Entry 7THT (electron microscopy, 3.42 A resolution); this record covers chains S and a of the 9 polymer chains in the assembly.

Chain S:
Protein: Spike glycoprotein
Organism: Severe acute respiratory syndrome coronavirus 2
UniProtKB: P0DTC2 (SPIKE_SARS2); residues 27-1147 here = UniProt positions 27-1147
Amino-acid sequence (1121 residues; each row starts with the number of its first residue):
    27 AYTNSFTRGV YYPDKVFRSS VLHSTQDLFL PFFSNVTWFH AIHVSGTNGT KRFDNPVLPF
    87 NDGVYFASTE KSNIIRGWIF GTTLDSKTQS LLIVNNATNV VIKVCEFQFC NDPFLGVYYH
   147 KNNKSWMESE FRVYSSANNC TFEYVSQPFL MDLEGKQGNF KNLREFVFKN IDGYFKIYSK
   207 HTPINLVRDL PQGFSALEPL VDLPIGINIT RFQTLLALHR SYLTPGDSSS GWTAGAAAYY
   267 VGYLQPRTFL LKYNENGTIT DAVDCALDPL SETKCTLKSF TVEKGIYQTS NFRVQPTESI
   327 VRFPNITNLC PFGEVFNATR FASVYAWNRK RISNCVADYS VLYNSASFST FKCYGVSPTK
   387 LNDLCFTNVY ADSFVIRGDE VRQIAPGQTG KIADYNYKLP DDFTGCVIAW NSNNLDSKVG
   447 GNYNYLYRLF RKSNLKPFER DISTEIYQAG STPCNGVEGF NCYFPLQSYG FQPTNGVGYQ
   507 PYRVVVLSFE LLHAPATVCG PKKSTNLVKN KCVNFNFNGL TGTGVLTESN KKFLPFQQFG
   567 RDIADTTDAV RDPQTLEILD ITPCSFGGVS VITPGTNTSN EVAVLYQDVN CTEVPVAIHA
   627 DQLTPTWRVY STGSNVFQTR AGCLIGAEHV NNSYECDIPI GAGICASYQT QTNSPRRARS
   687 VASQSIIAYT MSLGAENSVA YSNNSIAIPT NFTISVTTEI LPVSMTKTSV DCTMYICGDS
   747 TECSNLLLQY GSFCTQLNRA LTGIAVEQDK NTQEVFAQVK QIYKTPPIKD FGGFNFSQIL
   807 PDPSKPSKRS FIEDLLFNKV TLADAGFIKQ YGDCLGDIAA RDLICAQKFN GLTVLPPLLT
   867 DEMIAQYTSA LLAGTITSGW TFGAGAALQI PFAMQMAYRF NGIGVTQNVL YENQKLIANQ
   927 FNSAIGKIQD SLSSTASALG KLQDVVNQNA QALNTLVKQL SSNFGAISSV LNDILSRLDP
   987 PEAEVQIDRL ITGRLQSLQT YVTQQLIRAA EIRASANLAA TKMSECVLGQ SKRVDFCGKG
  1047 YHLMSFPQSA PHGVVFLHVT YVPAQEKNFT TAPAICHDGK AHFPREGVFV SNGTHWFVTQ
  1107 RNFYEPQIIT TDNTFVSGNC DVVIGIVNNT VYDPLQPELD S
Unresolved in the structure: 70-81, 114-115, 144-165, 173-185, 243-262, 621-640, 677-689, 812, 828-854
Disulfides: Cys291-Cys301, Cys538-Cys590, Cys617-Cys649, Cys662-Cys671, Cys738-Cys760, Cys743-Cys749, Cys1032-Cys1043, Cys1082-Cys1126
Covalently attached groups: N-acetylglucosamine (NAG) linked to Asn61, Asn122, Asn234, Asn282, Asn331, Asn343, Asn603, Asn616, Asn657, Asn709, Asn717, Asn801, Asn1074, Asn1098, Asn1134
Differences from the reference sequence: conflict Glu607 (Gln in P0DTC2), Pro986 (Lys in P0DTC2), Pro987 (Val in P0DTC2)
Curated features (UniProtKB/Swiss-Prot):
  - region: Asn280 to Cys301 (Putative superantigen), Arg403 to Asp405 (Integrin-binding motif), Asn448 to Phe456 (Immunodominant HLA epitope recognized by the CD8+), Pro681 to Ala684 (Putative superantigen), Ser816 to Tyr837 (Fusion peptide 1), Lys835 to Phe855 (Fusion peptide 2)
  - site (Cleavage): Arg685, Ser686, Arg815, Ser816
  - glycosylation: Asn61 (N-linked (GlcNAc...) (hybrid) asparagine), Asn74 (N-linked (GlcNAc...) (complex) asparagine), Asn122 (N-linked (GlcNAc...) (hybrid) asparagine), Asn149 (N-linked (GlcNAc...) (complex) asparagine), Asn165 (N-linked (GlcNAc...) (complex) asparagine), Asn234 (N-linked (GlcNAc...) (high mannose) asparagine), Asn282 (N-linked (GlcNAc...) (complex) asparagine), Thr323 (O-linked (GalNAc) threonine), Ser325 (O-linked (HexNAc...) serine), Asn331 (N-linked (GlcNAc...) (complex) asparagine), Asn343 (N-linked (GlcNAc...) (complex) asparagine), Asn603 (N-linked (GlcNAc...) (hybrid) asparagine), Asn616 (N-linked (GlcNAc...) (complex) asparagine), Asn657 (N-linked (GlcNAc...) (complex) asparagine), Thr676 (O-linked (GlcNAc...) threonine), Thr678 (O-linked (GlcNAc...) threonine), Asn709 (N-linked (GlcNAc...) (high mannose) asparagine), Asn717 (N-linked (GlcNAc...) (hybrid) asparagine), Asn801 (N-linked (GlcNAc...) (hybrid) asparagine), Asn1074 (N-linked (GlcNAc...) (hybrid) asparagine) and 2 more in UniProt
  - natural variant: Gln52 (Q52H: In strain: Omicron/EG.5.1), Ala67 (A67V: In strain: Eta/B.1.525, Omicron/BA.1), His69 to Val70 (deletion: In strain: Alpha/B.1.1.7, Eta/B.1.525 and 5 more), Gly75 (G75V: In strain: Lambda/C.37), Thr76 (T76I: In strain: Lambda/C.37), Asp80 (D80A: In strain: Beta/B.1.351), Val83 (V83A: In strain: Omicron/XBB.1.5, Omicron/EG.5.1), Thr95 (T95I: In strain: Iota/B.1.526, Mu/B.1.621 and 2 more), Arg102 (R102I: In strain: A23.1), Asp138 (D138Y: In strain: Gamma/P.1), Gly142 to Tyr145 (sequence variant, change not given here; In strain: Omicron/BA.1), Gly142 (G142D: In strain: Kappa/B.1.617.1, Omicron/BA.2 and 7 more), 74 further natural variant entries in UniProt
  - mutagenesis: His69 to Val70 (Increased incorporation of cleaved spike into virions), Asn121 (N121Q: Partial loss of biliverdin affinity), Arg190 (R190K: Partial loss of biliverdin affinity), Asn234 (N234Q: Increased resistance to neutralizing antibodies), Asn331 (N331Q: Reduced viral infectivity), Asn343 (N343Q: Reduced viral infectivity), Leu452 (L452R: Increased resistance to neutralizing antibodies. Decreases HLA binding to NF9 epitope. Increased binding affinity to human ACE2), Tyr453 (Y453F: Decreased HLA binding to NF9 epitope. Increased binding affinity to human ACE2), Ala475 (A475V: Increased resistance to neutralizing antibodies), Val483 (V483A: Increased resistance to neutralizing antibodies), Glu484 (E484D: Increased replication in human TMEM106B overexpressing cells), Phe490 (F490L: Increased resistance to neutralizing antibodies and human covalescent sera neutralization), 14 further mutagenesis entries in UniProt
What the authors report for this chain:
  - mutagenesis - L452R: decreased binding to DH1042
  - mutagenesis - L452R: unchanged binding to DH1041

Chain a:
Protein: DH1042 heavy chain
Organism: Homo sapiens
Amino-acid sequence (122 residues; row label = number of the first residue in the row; a row labelled like 82A-82C holds insertion residues (82A, then the next letters in order)):
     1 QVQLVQSGAE VKKPGSSVKV SCKASGGTFS SYAISWVRQA PGQGLEWMGR II
   52A P
    53 MFGIANYAQK FQGRVTITAD KSTSTAYLEL
82A-82C SSL
    83 RSEDTAVYYC ARYMVTRD
100A-100F QYYYDM
   101 DVWGQGTTVT VS

Chain S / chain a interface:
Pairs across the interface (39; chain S residue first):
  Tyr351(S) - Phe54(a)  hydrophobic
  Val445(S) - Gln1(a)  hydrogen bond (backbone-side chain)
  Tyr449(S) - Ser30(a)
  Tyr449(S) - Ser31(a)
  Tyr449(S) - Met96(a)  hydrophobic
  Tyr449(S) - Thr98(a)
  Tyr449(S) - Arg99(a)
  Asn450(S) - Ser30(a)  hydrogen bond
  Asn450(S) - Met53(a)
  Leu452(S) - Ser31(a)
  Leu452(S) - Thr98(a)
  Phe456(S) - Gln100A(a)
  Thr470(S) - Phe54(a)
  Thr470(S) - Ile56(a)
  Ile472(S) - Arg50(a)
  Gly482(S) - Arg50(a)  hydrogen bond (backbone-side chain)
  Gly482(S) - Asn58(a)  hydrogen bond (backbone-side chain)
  Val483(S) - Arg50(a)
  Val483(S) - Asn58(a)
  Val483(S) - Tyr100D(a)
  Glu484(S) - Arg50(a)  salt bridge
  Glu484(S) - Tyr95(a)  hydrogen bond
  Glu484(S) - Val97(a)
  Glu484(S) - Tyr100C(a)
  Glu484(S) - Tyr100D(a)  hydrogen bond (backbone-side chain)
  Gly485(S) - Tyr100C(a)
  Cys488(S) - Tyr100C(a)  hydrogen bond (backbone-side chain)
  Tyr489(S) - Gln100A(a)
  Tyr489(S) - Tyr100C(a)
  Phe490(S) - Phe54(a)  hydrophobic
  Phe490(S) - Val97(a)
  Phe490(S) - Thr98(a)
  Phe490(S) - Tyr100C(a)
  Leu492(S) - Thr98(a)  hydrogen bond (backbone-side chain)
  Gln493(S) - Thr98(a)
  Gln493(S) - Arg99(a)
  Gln493(S) - Asp100(a)
  Gln493(S) - Gln100A(a)  hydrogen bond
  Ser494(S) - Thr98(a)  hydrogen bond (backbone-backbone)
Also at the interface, not in a pair above, chain S (21 interface residues in all): Gly446, Leu455, Asn481
Also at the interface, not in a pair above, chain a (18 interface residues in all): Tyr32

Overview:
Chain S and chain a form an interface of 21 and 18 residues respectively; the contacts include 10 hydrogen
bonds and 1 salt bridge. Polar contacts include Glu484(S)-Arg50(a), Val445(S)-Gln1(a) and Asn450(S)-Ser30(a).
From the paper: L452R of chain S reduces binding to DH1042; L452R of chain S leaves binding to DH1041
unchanged.
Here chain S is Spike glycoprotein (Severe acute respiratory syndrome coronavirus 2) and chain a is DH1042
heavy chain (Homo sapiens). Entry 7THT (CryoEM structure of SARS-CoV-2 S protein in complex with Receptor
Binding Domain antibody DH1042) was determined by electron microscopy, deposited together with 7THE and 7TOW.
